6UU4 - chains FFF and 111 of the 9 polymer chains in the assembly; structure by X-ray diffraction, 4.30 A resolution (low resolution: residue-level contacts below are approximate; hydrogen-bond / salt-bridge calls are withheld).

Chain FFF:
Molecule: RNA polymerase sigma factor RpoS
From: Escherichia coli (strain K12)
Reference sequence: P13445 (RPOS_ECOLI); numbering as in UniProt (aligned over 1-328)
Sequence (336 residues; row label = number of the first residue in the row):
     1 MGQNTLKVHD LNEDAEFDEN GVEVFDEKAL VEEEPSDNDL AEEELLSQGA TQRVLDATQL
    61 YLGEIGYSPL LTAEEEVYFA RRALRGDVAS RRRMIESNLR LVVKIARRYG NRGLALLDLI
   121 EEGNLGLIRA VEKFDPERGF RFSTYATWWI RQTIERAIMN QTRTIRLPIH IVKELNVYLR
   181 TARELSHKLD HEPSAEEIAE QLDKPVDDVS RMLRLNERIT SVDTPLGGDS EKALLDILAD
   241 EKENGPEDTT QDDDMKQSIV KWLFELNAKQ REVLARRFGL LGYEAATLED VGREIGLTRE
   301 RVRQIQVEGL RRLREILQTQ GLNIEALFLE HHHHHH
Unresolved in the structure: 1-52, 330-336
Sequence notes: conflict Gly-2 (Ser in P13445), Glu-33 (Gln in P13445); expression tag (329-336)

Chain 111:
Molecule: Synthetic DNA 50-MER (promoter non-template strand)
Sequence (50 nucleotides; each row starts with the number of its first residue):
    10 ACCTTGACAT CCCACCTCAC GTATGCTATA ATGTGTGCAG TCTGACGCGG
Unresolved in the structure: 10-26, 45

How chain FFF and chain 111 interact:
Pairs across the interface (52; chain FFF residue first):
  Thr-58(FFF) with DT43(111)
  Gln-59(FFF) with DG42(111); DT43(111)
  Leu-62(FFF) with DG42(111); DT43(111)
  Gly-63(FFF) with DG42(111)
  Ile-65(FFF) with DG42(111)
  Gly-66(FFF) with DG42(111)
  Tyr-67(FFF) with DG42(111)
  Leu-70(FFF) with DT41(111)
  Glu-76(FFF) with DT41(111)
  Ser-97(FFF) with DT41(111)
  Asn-98(FFF) with DT41(111)
  Arg-100(FFF) with DT41(111); DG42(111)
  Leu-101(FFF) with DT41(111)
  Val-103(FFF) with DT43(111)
  Lys-104(FFF) with DG42(111)
  Arg-107(FFF) with DT43(111); DG44(111)
  Arg-129(FFF) with DG34(111); DC35(111)
  Lys-133(FFF) with DC35(111); DT36(111); DA37(111)
  Asp-135(FFF) with DA37(111)
  Arg-138(FFF) with DA37(111)
  Phe-140(FFF) with DA37(111); DA39(111)
  Arg-141(FFF) with DA39(111); DA40(111); DT41(111)
  Ser-143(FFF) with DA39(111); DA40(111)
  Thr-144(FFF) with DT38(111); DA39(111); DA40(111)
  Tyr-145(FFF) with DT36(111); DA37(111)
  Thr-147(FFF) with DA40(111)
  Trp-148(FFF) with DT36(111); DA37(111)
  Trp-149(FFF) with DC35(111); DT36(111)
  Gln-152(FFF) with DC35(111); DT36(111)
  Arg-156(FFF) with DT33(111)
  Arg-166(FFF) with DA32(111)
  Pro-168(FFF) with DA32(111)
  Ile-169(FFF) with DT33(111)
  His-170(FFF) with DT31(111); DA32(111)
Other interface residues (no listed pair), chain FFF (40 interface residues in all): Leu-71, Leu-99, Asn-111, Leu-116, Phe-134, Gly-139
Other interface residues (no listed pair), chain 111 (15 interface residues in all): DG46

Summary:
The interface between chain FFF and chain 111 involves 40 residues on one side and 15 on the other.
Chain FFF is RNA polymerase sigma factor RpoS (Escherichia coli (strain K12)) and chain 111 is Synthetic DNA
50-MER (promoter non-template strand); the structure, E. coli sigma-S transcription initiation complex with a
3-nt RNA ("old" crystal soaked with GTP and ..., was determined by X-ray diffraction together with 6UTV, 6UTW,
6UTX, 6UTY, 6UTZ, 6UU0 and 11 further entries from the same study.
